Entry 8TUG (electron microscopy, 3.50 A resolution); this record covers chains M and T of the 16 polymer chains in the assembly.

== Chain M ==
Protein: DNA repair and recombination protein RAD26
From: Saccharomyces cerevisiae
Chain sequence (503 residues; each row starts with the number of its first residue; note: 66 numbers in that range are skipped by the numbering (no residue carries them; nothing is unmodelled there); X marks 503 residues of unknown identity (built as UNK)):
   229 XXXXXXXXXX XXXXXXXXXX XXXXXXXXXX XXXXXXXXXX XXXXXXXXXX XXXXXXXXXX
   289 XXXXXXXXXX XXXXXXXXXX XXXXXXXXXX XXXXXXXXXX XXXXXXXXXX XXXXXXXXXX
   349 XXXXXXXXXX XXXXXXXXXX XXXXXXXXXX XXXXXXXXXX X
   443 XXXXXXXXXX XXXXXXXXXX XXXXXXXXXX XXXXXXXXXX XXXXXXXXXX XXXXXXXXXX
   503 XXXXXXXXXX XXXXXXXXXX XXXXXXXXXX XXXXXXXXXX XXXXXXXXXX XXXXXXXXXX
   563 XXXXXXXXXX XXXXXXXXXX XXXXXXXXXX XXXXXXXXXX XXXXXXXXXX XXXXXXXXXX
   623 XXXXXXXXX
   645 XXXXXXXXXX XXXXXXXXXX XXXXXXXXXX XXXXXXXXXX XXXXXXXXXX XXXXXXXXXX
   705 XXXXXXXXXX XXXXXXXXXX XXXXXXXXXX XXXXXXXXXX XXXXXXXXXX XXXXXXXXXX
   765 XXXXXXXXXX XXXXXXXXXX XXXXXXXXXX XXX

== Chain T ==
Molecule: TS (46-nt DNA)
Sequence (46 nucleotides; each row starts with the number of its first residue):
     1 CGCTCTGCTC CTTCTCCXTC CTCTCGATGG CTATGAGATC AACTAG
Modified / non-standard residues: TTD (cis-syn cyclobutane thymine dimer) at position 18

== How chain M and chain T interact ==
Chain T side of the interface, 8 residues: DC31, DT32, DA33, DG35, DA36, DG37, DA38, DT39

== Overview ==
No residue of chain M is in contact with chain T.
Chain M is DNA repair and recombination protein RAD26 (Saccharomyces cerevisiae) and chain T is TS (46-nt
DNA); the structure, Cryo-EM structure of CPD-stalled Pol II in complex with Rad26 (engaged state), was
determined by electron microscopy (same publication as 8TVP, 8TVQ, 8TVS, 8TVV, 8TVW, 8TVX and 8TVY).
